Entry 4HRN (X-ray diffraction, 2.65 A resolution); this record covers chains C and D of the 4 polymer chains in the assembly.

# Chain C (and D)
Name: Receptor tyrosine-protein kinase erbB-2
Source organism: Homo sapiens
Notes: EC 2.7.10.1; fragment: Domain IV; chain D of this document is another copy of the same molecule, construct and numbering; everything in this record applies to it too
UniProtKB: P04626 (ERBB2_HUMAN); residues 7-103 here correspond to UniProt positions 529-625 (UniProt number = residue number + 522)
Amino-acid sequence (103 residues; each row starts with the number of its first residue):
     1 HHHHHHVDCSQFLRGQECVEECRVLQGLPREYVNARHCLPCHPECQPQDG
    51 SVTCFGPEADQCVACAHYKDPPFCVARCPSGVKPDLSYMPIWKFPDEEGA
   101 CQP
Disordered / not traced: 1-8, 80-103 (chain D: 1-8, 79-103)
Differences from the reference sequence: expression tag (1-6); engineered mutation D8 (Asn530 in P04626), D49 (Asn571 in P04626)
Disulfide bonds: C9-C18, C22-C38, C41-C54, C45-C62, C65-C74

# Interface between chain C and chain D
Pairs across the interface - 20 pairs, chain C then chain D:
  L13(C) with D60(D); F73(D), hydrophobic
  G15(C) with F73(D)
  Q16(C) with F73(D); V75(D)
  H37(C) with E58(D); D60(D), salt bridge; Q61(D)
  L39(C) with P57(D), hydrophobic; E58(D)
  E58(C) with G15(D); H37(D); L39(D)
  D60(C) with L13(D); H37(D), salt bridge
  Q61(C) with H37(D)
  F73(C) with L13(D), hydrophobic; G15(D); Q16(D)
  V75(C) with Q16(D)
Also at the interface, not in a pair above, chain C (12 interface residues in all): N34, P57
Also at the interface, not in a pair above, chain D (12 interface residues in all): N34

# In short
The chain C/chain D interface involves 12 residues from each chain, with 2 salt bridges. Its one salt-bridged
contact is H37(C)-D60(D).
Chain C and chain D are both Receptor tyrosine-protein kinase erbB-2 (Homo sapiens); the structure, Structural
Basis for Eliciting a Cytotoxic Effect in HER2-Overexpressing Cancer Cells via Binding to the Extracellular
..., was determined by X-ray diffraction, deposited together with 4HRL and 4HRM.
